PDB entry 7E1L | X-ray diffraction, 2.40 A resolution | chains A and B

Chain A (and B):
Protein: DUF1956 domain-containing protein
From: Pseudomonas fluorescens
Notes: chain B of this document is another copy of the same molecule, construct and numbering; everything in this record applies to it too
UniProtKB: Q4JIX5 (Q4JIX5_PSEFL); numbering as in UniProt (aligned over 1-225)
Amino-acid sequence (234 residues; numbered -8 to 225; the number before each row is that of its first residue; numbers below 1 keep their minus sign (Mse-8 is residue -8)):
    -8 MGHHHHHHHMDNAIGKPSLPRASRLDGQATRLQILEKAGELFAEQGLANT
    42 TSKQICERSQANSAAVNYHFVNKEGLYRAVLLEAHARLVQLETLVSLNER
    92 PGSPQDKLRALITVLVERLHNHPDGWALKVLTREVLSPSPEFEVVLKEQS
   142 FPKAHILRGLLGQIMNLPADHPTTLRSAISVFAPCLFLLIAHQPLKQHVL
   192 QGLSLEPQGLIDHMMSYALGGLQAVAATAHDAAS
Not modelled in the structure: -8 to 13, 130-142 (chain B: -8 to 11, 131-134, 187-191, 223-225)
Differences from the reference sequence: initiating methionine (-8); expression tag (-7 to 0)
Modified positions: Mse-8, Mse1 (selenomethionine); Mse156, Mse205, Mse206 (selenomethionine; parent Met)
From the paper describing this entry:
  - conformationally variable residues: His76
  - contacts within the chain: Ala34-Arg124 (backbone contact), Arg124-Ile181 (backbone contact)
  - contacts within the chain: Phe33-Arg124 (from molecular simulation)
  - mutagenesis - R124A: abolished binding to DNA
  - allosteric site: His76, Arg124
  - mutagenesis - L85A, F178A: abolished binding to phloretin
  - mutagenesis - F173A, V190A: unchanged binding to phloretin

Chain A / chain B interface:
Contacting residue pairs (70; chain A residue first):
  Ala39(A) with Ser130(B)
  Asn40(A) with Pro129(B); Ser130(B), hydrogen bond
  Arg124(A) with Leu127(B), hydrogen bond (side chain-backbone); Ser128(B)
  Leu127(A) with Arg124(B); Leu127(B), hydrophobic; His183(B), hydrogen bond (backbone-side chain)
  Pro129(A) with His183(B)
  Pro163(A) with Leu194(B), hydrophobic
  Leu166(A) with Leu194(B), hydrophobic
  Arg167(A) with Leu194(B); His204(B)
  Ser168(A) with His204(B)
  Ile170(A) with Phe178(B), hydrophobic
  Ser171(A) with His204(B), hydrogen bond; Tyr208(B)
  Val172(A) with Tyr208(B)
  Phe173(A) with Phe178(B), hydrophobic
  Ala174(A) with Ala174(B); Pro175(B), hydrophobic; Phe178(B), hydrophobic
  Pro175(A) with Ala174(B), hydrophobic
  Phe178(A) with Leu127(B), hydrophobic; Ile170(B), hydrophobic; Phe173(B), hydrophobic; Ala174(B); Leu177(B), hydrophobic; Phe178(B)
  Ile181(A) with Leu127(B)
  Ala182(A) with Val126(B)
  Leu186(A) with Ile170(B), hydrophobic
  Val190(A) with Phe142(B), hydrophobic; Pro143(B); Lys144(B); Arg149(B)
  Gln192(A) with Leu166(B)
  Gly193(A) with Leu166(B)
  Leu194(A) with Leu166(B); Arg167(B); Ile170(B), hydrophobic
  Ser195(A) with Arg167(B), hydrogen bond
  Glu197(A) with Arg167(B)
  Gly200(A) with Arg167(B)
  Leu201(A) with Arg167(B)
  His204(A) with Thr164(B); Arg167(B); Ser168(B); Ser171(B), hydrogen bond; Val216(B)
  Ser207(A) with Ala215(B); Val216(B)
  Tyr208(A) with Ser171(B); Val172(B); Tyr208(B), hydrophobic; Ala209(B); Gly212(B); Leu213(B); Val216(B)
  Ala209(A) with Tyr208(B)
  Gly211(A) with Gly211(B); Gly212(B)
  Gly212(A) with Tyr208(B); Gly211(B); Gly212(B)
  Leu213(A) with Tyr208(B)
  Ala215(A) with Ser207(B)
  Val216(A) with His204(B); Ser207(B); Tyr208(B)
Other interface residues (no listed pair), chain A (45 interface residues in all): Gln36, Val126, Ser128, Thr164, Leu179, Pro185, His189, Leu191, Thr219
Other interface residues (no listed pair), chain B (41 interface residues in all): Asn40, Leu179, Ile181, Pro185, Gln192, Gly200, Leu201, Thr219
From the paper, about this interface:
  - specific contacts: Leu127(B)-Arg124(A) (backbone contact)

Overview:
45 residues of chain A and 41 residues of chain B are in contact; the contacts include 6 hydrogen bonds. Polar
contacts include Asn40(A)-Ser130(B), Arg124(A)-Leu127(B) and Leu127(A)-His183(B). The paper describes a
backbone contact between Leu127(B) and Arg124(A). From the paper: L85A and F178A of chain A abolish binding to
phloretin; an allosteric site at His76(A) and Arg124(A); 5 substitutions were tested in all.
Chain A and chain B are both DUF1956 domain-containing protein (Pseudomonas fluorescens); the structure,
Crystal structure of apo form PhlH, was determined by X-ray diffraction.
